Entry 7YV9 (electron microscopy, 4.78 A resolution (low resolution: residue-level contacts below are approximate; hydrogen-bond / salt-bridge calls are withheld)); this record covers chains X and Y of the 16 polymer chains in the assembly.

[Chain X (and Y)]
Name: Unconventional myosin-Va
From: Mus musculus
Notes: chain Y of this document is another copy of the same molecule, construct and numbering; everything in this record applies to it too
UniProt: D3YZ62 (D3YZ62_MOUSE); residue numbers follow UniProt; this construct covers 1-1828
Chain sequence (1828 residues; each row starts with the number of its first residue):
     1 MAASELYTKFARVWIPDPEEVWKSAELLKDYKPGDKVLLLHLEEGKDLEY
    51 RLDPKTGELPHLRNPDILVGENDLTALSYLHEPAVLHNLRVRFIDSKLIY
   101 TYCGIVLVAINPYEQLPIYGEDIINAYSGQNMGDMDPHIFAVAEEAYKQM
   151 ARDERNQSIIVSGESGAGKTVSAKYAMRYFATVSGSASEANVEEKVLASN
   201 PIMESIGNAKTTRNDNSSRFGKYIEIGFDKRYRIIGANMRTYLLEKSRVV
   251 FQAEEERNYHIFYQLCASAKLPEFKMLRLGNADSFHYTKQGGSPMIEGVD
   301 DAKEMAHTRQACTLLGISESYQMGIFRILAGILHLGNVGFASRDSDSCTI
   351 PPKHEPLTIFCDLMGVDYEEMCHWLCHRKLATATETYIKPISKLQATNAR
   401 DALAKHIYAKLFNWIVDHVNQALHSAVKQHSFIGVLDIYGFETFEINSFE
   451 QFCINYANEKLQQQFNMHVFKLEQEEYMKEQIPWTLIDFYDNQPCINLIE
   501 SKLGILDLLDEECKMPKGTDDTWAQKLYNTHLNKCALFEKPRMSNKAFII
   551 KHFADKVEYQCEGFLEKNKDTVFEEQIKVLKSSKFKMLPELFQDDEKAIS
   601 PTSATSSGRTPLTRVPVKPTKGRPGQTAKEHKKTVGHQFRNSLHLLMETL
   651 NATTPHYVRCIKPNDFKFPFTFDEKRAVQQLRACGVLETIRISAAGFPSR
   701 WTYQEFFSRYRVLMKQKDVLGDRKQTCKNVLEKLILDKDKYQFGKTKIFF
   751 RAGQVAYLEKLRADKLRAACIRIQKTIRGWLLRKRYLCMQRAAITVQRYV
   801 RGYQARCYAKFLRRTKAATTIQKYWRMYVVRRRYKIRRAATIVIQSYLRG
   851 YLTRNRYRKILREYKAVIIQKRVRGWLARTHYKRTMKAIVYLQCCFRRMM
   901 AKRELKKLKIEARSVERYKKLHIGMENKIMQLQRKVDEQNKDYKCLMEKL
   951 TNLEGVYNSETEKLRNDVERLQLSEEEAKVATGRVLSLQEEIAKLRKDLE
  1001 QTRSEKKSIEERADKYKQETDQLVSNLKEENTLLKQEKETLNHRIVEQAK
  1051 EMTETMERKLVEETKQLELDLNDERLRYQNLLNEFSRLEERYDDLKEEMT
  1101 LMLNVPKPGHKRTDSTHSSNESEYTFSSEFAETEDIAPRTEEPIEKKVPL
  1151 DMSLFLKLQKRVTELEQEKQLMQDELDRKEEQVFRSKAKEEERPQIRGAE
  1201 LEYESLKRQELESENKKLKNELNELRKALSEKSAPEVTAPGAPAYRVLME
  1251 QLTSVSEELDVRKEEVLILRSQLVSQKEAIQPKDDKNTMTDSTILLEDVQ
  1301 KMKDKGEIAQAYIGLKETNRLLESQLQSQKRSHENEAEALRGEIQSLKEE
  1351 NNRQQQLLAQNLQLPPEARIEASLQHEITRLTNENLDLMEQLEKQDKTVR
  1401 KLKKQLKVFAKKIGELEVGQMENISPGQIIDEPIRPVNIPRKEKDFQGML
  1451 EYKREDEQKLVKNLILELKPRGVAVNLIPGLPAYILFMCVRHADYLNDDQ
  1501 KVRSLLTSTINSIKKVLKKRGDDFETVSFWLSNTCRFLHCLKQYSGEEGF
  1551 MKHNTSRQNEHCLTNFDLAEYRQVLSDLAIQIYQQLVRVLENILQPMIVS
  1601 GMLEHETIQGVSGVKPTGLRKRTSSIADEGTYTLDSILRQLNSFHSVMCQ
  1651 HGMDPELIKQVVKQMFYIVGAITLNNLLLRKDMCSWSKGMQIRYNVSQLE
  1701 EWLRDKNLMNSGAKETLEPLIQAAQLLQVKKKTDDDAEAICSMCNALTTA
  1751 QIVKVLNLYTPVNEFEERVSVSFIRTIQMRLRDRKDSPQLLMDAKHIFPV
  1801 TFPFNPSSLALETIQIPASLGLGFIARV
Not modelled in the structure: 1-1432, 1610-1629 (chain Y: 1-1432, 1608-1630)
Reported in the primary citation:
  - self-association interface (contacts with another copy of this molecule); pairs are residue here / residue on that copy: Arg1435-Asp1577, Arg1435, Arg1435, Val1437, Ile1439, Arg1441, Lys1442
  - mutagenesis - V1437F: increased binding to GTD
  - mutagenesis - V1437F: decreased catalytic activity
  - mutagenesis - E1089K, V1437Q: increased catalytic activity on Rab11a
  - mutagenesis - D134K/D136K, E926K, M930Q, W1686Q: increased catalytic activity

[Chain X / chain Y interface]
Residue-residue contacts - 53 pairs, chain X then chain Y:
  Pro1433(X) with Thr1507(Y)
  Ile1434(X) with Lys1514(Y)
  Arg1435(X) with Val1574(Y); Asp1577(Y)
  Pro1436(X) with Glu1570(Y)
  Val1437(X) with Arg1503(Y); Glu1570(Y); Tyr1571(Y)
  Asn1438(X) with Arg1503(Y); Leu1568(Y); Glu1570(Y)
  Ile1439(X) with Asp1499(Y); Val1502(Y); Arg1503(Y); Phe1566(Y); Leu1568(Y)
  Pro1440(X) with Phe1566(Y); Asp1567(Y)
  Arg1441(X) with Asn1497(Y); Asn1565(Y); Phe1566(Y)
  Lys1442(X) with Gly1546(Y); Thr1564(Y); Asn1565(Y); Phe1566(Y); Asp1567(Y)
  Lys1444(X) with Thr1564(Y); Asn1565(Y)
  Asn1497(X) with Arg1441(Y)
  Asp1499(X) with Ile1439(Y)
  Val1502(X) with Ile1439(Y)
  Arg1503(X) with Val1437(Y); Asn1438(Y); Ile1439(Y)
  Ser1545(X) with Lys1442(Y)
  Gly1546(X) with Lys1442(Y)
  Leu1563(X) with Lys1442(Y)
  Thr1564(X) with Lys1442(Y); Lys1444(Y)
  Asn1565(X) with Arg1441(Y); Lys1442(Y); Lys1444(Y)
  Phe1566(X) with Ile1439(Y); Pro1440(Y); Arg1441(Y); Lys1442(Y)
  Asp1567(X) with Pro1440(Y); Lys1442(Y)
  Glu1570(X) with Pro1436(Y); Val1437(Y); Asn1438(Y)
  Val1574(X) with Arg1435(Y)
  Asp1577(X) with Arg1435(Y)
Other interface residues (no listed pair), chain X (28 interface residues in all): Leu1568, Gln1573, Leu1578

[Overview]
The interface between chain X and chain Y involves 28 residues on one side and 25 on the other. The paper
reports that D134K/D136K, E926K and M930Q of chain X, among others, increase catalytic activity; a
self-association interface involving Arg1435(X), Val1437(X) and Ile1439(X) among others; 7 substitutions were
tested in all.
Both chains are Unconventional myosin-Va (Mus musculus). Entry 7YV9 (Cryo-EM structure of full-length Myosin
Va in the autoinhibited state) was determined by electron microscopy.
